Entry 1YZP (X-ray diffraction, 1.60 A resolution); this record covers chain A.

# Chain A
Protein: Peroxidase manganese-dependent I
From: Phanerochaete chrysosporium
Notes: EC 1.11.1.13; fragment: Manganese peroxidase
UniProtKB: Q02567 (PEM1_PHACH); residues 1-357 here correspond to UniProt positions 22-378 (UniProt number = residue number + 21)
Amino-acid sequence (357 residues; row label = number of the first residue in the row):
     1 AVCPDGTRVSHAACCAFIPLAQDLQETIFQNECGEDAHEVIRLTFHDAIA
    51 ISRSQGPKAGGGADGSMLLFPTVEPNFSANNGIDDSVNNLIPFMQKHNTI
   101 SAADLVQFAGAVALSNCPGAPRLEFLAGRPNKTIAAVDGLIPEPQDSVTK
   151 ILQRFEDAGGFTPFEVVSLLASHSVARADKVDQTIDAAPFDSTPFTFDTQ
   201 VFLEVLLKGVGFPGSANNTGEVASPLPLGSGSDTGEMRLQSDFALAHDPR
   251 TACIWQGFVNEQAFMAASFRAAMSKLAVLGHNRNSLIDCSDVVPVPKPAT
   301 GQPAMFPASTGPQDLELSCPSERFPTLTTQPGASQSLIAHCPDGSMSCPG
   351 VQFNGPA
Cystine bridges: C3-C15, C14-C289, C33-C117, C253-C319, C341-C348
Covalently attached groups: N-acetylglucosamine (NAG) linked to N131; alpha-D-mannopyranose (MAN) linked to S336
Ion coordination: Ca2+ site 1: D47, G62, D64, S66; heme Fe near H173 (its only coordinating residue here); Ca2+ site 2: S174, D191, T193, T196, D198
Residues lining bound ligands: heme (HEM): H38, E39, I41, R42, F45, P142, E143, P144, I151, F155, L169, L170, S172, H173, V175, A176, R177, A178, D179, K180, V181, F190, L239, S241, F269, M273
Swiss-Prot annotation at these positions:
  - active site: H46 (Proton acceptor)
  - binding site (Mn(2+)): E35, E39, D179
  - binding site (Ca(2+)): D47, G62, D64, S66, S174, D191, T193, T196, D198
  - binding site (heme b): H173
  - site: R42 (Transition state stabilizer)
  - glycosylation (N-linked (GlcNAc...) asparagine): N76, N131, N217

# Overview
Ligands of chain A: heme. Alpha-D-mannopyranose is covalently linked to S336. N-acetylglucosamine is
covalently linked to N131. The Ca2+ site 1 is built by D47, G62, D64 and S66. UniProt lists active-site
residue H46, 3 Mn2+-binding residues, 9 Ca2+-binding residues and heme b-binding residue H173.
Chain A is Peroxidase manganese-dependent I (Phanerochaete chrysosporium); the structure, Substrate-free
manganese peroxidase, was determined by X-ray diffraction (same publication as 1YYD, 1YYG and 1YZR).
